Entry 7RLY (X-ray diffraction, 2.67 A resolution); this record covers chains D and C of the 3 polymer chains in the assembly.

[Chain D]
Protein: 2F2 Fab light chain
From: Mus musculus
Notes: antibody fragment or engineered binder
Sequence (221 residues; numbered -1 to 214 plus 5 insertion-coded residues; the number before each row is that of its first residue; a row labelled like 27A-27E holds insertion residues (27A, then the next letters in order); numbers below 1 keep their minus sign (Asn-1 is residue -1)):
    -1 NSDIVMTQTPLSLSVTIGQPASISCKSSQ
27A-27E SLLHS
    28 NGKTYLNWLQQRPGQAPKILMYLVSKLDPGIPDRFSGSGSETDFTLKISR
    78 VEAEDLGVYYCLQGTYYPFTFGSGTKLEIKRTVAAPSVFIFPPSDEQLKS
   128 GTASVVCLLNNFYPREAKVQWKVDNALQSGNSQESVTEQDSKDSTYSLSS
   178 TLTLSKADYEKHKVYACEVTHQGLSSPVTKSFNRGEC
Not modelled in the structure: -1 to 0, 214
Cystine bridges: Cys23-Cys88, Cys134-Cys194

[Chain C]
Protein: 2F2 Fab heavy chain
From: Mus musculus
Notes: antibody fragment or engineered binder
Sequence (224 residues; row label = number of the first residue in the row; a row labelled like 82A-82C holds insertion residues (82A, then the next letters in order)):
     1 NSQLQQSGPELVKPGASVKISCKASGYSFTGYYMHWVKQSHVKSLEWIGR
    51 ID
   52A P
    53 YDGATSYNQNFKDKASLTVDKSSTTGFMEL
82A-82C HSL
    83 TSEDSAVYYCAREGHWDG
100A-100D DWYF
   101 DVWGAGTTVTVSSASTKGPSVFPLAPSSKSTSGGTAALGCLVKDYFPEPV
   151 TVSWNSGALTSGVHTFPAVLQSSGLYSLSSVVTVPSSSLGTQTYICNVNH
   201 KPSNTKVDKKVEPKSC
Not modelled in the structure: 1-2, 216
Cystine bridges: Cys22-Cys92, Cys140-Cys196

[Interface between chain D and chain C]
Pairs across the interface (79; chain D residue first):
  Leu9(D) - Lys43(C)  hydrogen bond (backbone-side chain)
  Lys30(D) - Gly100(C)
  Lys30(D) - Asp100A(C)  salt bridge
  Leu36(D) - Trp103(C)  hydrophobic
  Gln38(D) - Gln39(C)  hydrogen bond
  Gln38(D) - Tyr91(C)  hydrogen bond
  Gln42(D) - Tyr91(C)
  Ala43(D) - Tyr91(C)  hydrophobic
  Ala43(D) - Trp103(C)  hydrophobic
  Ala43(D) - Gly104(C)
  Pro44(D) - Trp103(C)
  Ile46(D) - Tyr100C(C)  hydrophobic
  Ile46(D) - Phe100D(C)
  Tyr49(D) - Trp98(C)
  Tyr49(D) - Asp100A(C)
  Tyr49(D) - Tyr100C(C)  hydrophobic
  Leu50(D) - Asp100A(C)
  Lys53(D) - Asp100A(C)  salt bridge
  Asp55(D) - Tyr100C(C)  hydrogen bond
  Pro56(D) - Trp98(C)
  Val85(D) - Lys43(C)
  Tyr87(D) - Gln39(C)
  Tyr87(D) - Val42(C)
  Tyr87(D) - Lys43(C)
  Tyr87(D) - Leu45(C)
  Leu89(D) - Phe100D(C)  hydrophobic
  Tyr94(D) - Tyr59(C)  hydrogen bond (side chain-backbone)
  Tyr94(D) - Gln61(C)  hydrogen bond
  Pro95(D) - Trp47(C)  hydrophobic
  Phe96(D) - His35(C)
  Phe96(D) - Trp47(C)
  Phe98(D) - Leu45(C)
  Ser100(D) - Lys43(C)
  Gly101(D) - Lys43(C)  hydrogen bond (backbone-side chain)
  Lys103(D) - Lys43(C)
  Phe116(D) - Lys129(C)
  Phe116(D) - Ser130(C)
  Phe116(D) - Ser132(C)
  Phe116(D) - Ala137(C)  hydrophobic
  Ile117(D) - Lys129(C)  hydrogen bond (backbone-backbone)
  Phe118(D) - Leu124(C)
  Phe118(D) - Ala125(C)
  Phe118(D) - Ser130(C)
  Phe118(D) - Ala137(C)
  Ser121(D) - Phe122(C)
  Ser121(D) - Pro123(C)
  Glu123(D) - Val121(C)
  Glu123(D) - Phe122(C)
  Glu123(D) - Pro123(C)
  Glu123(D) - Lys209(C)  salt bridge
  Gln124(D) - Phe122(C)
  Gln124(D) - Lys143(C)
  Ser131(D) - Leu141(C)
  Ser131(D) - Lys143(C)
  Val133(D) - Leu124(C)  hydrophobic
  Leu135(D) - Phe166(C)  hydrophobic
  Leu135(D) - Val181(C)  hydrophobic
  Asn137(D) - His164(C)  hydrogen bond
  Asn137(D) - Thr183(C)
  Asn138(D) - His164(C)
  Gln160(D) - Val169(C)
  Gln160(D) - Leu170(C)
  Gln160(D) - Gln171(C)
  Gln160(D) - Ser172(C)
  Glu161(D) - Val169(C)
  Ser162(D) - Phe166(C)
  Ser162(D) - Pro167(C)  hydrogen bond (side chain-backbone)
  Ser162(D) - Val169(C)
  Val163(D) - Pro167(C)
  Thr164(D) - Phe166(C)
  Thr164(D) - Pro167(C)
  Ser174(D) - His164(C)
  Ser174(D) - Phe166(C)
  Leu175(D) - Phe166(C)
  Ser176(D) - Phe166(C)
  Thr180(D) - Lys143(C)
  Ser208(D) - Lys129(C)  hydrogen bond (backbone-side chain)
  Phe209(D) - Lys129(C)
  Glu213(D) - Lys129(C)  salt bridge
Also at the interface, not in a pair above, chain D (50 interface residues in all): Asn34, Gly99, Thr102, Lys207
Also at the interface, not in a pair above, chain C (47 interface residues in all): Val37, Ser44, Glu46, Ser58, Asn60, Glu95, Thr131, Leu138, Thr165, Ser179

[In short]
50 residues of chain D and 47 residues of chain C are in contact; the contacts include 11 hydrogen bonds and 4
salt bridges. Among the polar pairs are Lys30(D)-Asp100A(C), Lys53(D)-Asp100A(C) and Glu123(D)-Lys209(C).
Here chain D is 2F2 Fab light chain and chain C is 2F2 Fab heavy chain, both from Mus musculus. Entry 7RLY
(Antibody 2F2 in complex with P. vivax CSP peptide DRAAGQPAGDRADGQPA) was determined by X-ray diffraction
together with 7RLV, 7RLW, 7RLX and 7RLZ from the same study.
